6YEI - chains B and C of the 6 polymer chains in the assembly; structure by X-ray diffraction, 2.02 A resolution.

[Chain B (and C)]
Name: Glutamate dehydrogenase 1
From: Arabidopsis thaliana
Notes: EC 1.4.1.3; chain C of this document is another copy of the same molecule, construct and numbering; everything in this record applies to it too
UniProt: Q43314 (DHE1_ARATH); residue numbers follow UniProt; this construct covers 1-411
Sequence (414 residues; each row starts with the number of its first residue; numbers below 1 keep their minus sign (Ser-2 is residue -2)):
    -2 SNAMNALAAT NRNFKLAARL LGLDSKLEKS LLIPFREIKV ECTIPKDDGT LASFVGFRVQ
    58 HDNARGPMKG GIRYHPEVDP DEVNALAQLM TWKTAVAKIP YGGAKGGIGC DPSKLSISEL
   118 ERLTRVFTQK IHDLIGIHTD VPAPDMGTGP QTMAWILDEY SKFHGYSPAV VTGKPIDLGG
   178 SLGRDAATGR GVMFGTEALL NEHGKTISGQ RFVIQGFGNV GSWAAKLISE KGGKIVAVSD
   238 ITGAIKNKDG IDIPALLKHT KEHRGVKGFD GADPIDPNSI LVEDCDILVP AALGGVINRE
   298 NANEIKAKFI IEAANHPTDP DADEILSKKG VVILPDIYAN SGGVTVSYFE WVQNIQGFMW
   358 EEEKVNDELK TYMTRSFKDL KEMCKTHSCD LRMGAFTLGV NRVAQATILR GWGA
Not modelled in the structure: -2 to 5 (chain C: -2 to 3, 411)
Construct notes: expression tag (-2 to 0)
Bound ions: K+ site 1: Ser27, Ile30 (shared with 1 residue of chain A); K+ site 2: Glu38 (shared with 2 residues of chain A)
Small-molecule neighbours: NAD (nicotinamide-adenine-dinucleotide): Arg181, Thr185, Gln212, Gly213, Phe214, Gly215, Asn216, Val217, Gly218, Ser236, Asp237, Ile238, Ala288, Ala289, Leu290, Ala310, Ala311, Asn312, Asn337
Swiss-Prot annotation at these positions:
  - active site: Lys102
From the paper describing this entry:
  - binding site for NAD: Arg70, His72, Asp142, Met143, Gly144, Thr145, Thr185, Gln212, Gly213, Phe214, Gly215, Asn216, Val217, Gly218, Ser236, Asp237, Ile238, Ala288, Ala289, Leu290, Asn312, Asn337
  - specificity-determining residues: Gly213 to Gly218, Asp237, Ile238 (proposed by the authors, not directly observed)
  - specificity-determining residues: Ser236 to Ile238 (by similarity / conservation)
  - catalytic residues: Lys102, Asp142 (proposed by the authors, not directly observed)
  - binding site for (4S)-2-methyl-2,4-pentanediol: Phe54, Pro77

[Interface between chain B and chain C]
Contacting residue pairs (8; chain B residue first):
  Gln126(B) - Gln126(C)
  Gln126(B) - Glu156(C)
  Gln126(B) - Lys159(C)  hydrogen bond
  Lys159(B) - Gln126(C)  hydrogen bond
  Lys159(B) - His129(C)
  Lys159(B) - Phe160(C)
  Phe160(B) - Lys159(C)
  Phe160(B) - Phe160(C)  hydrophobic
Also at the interface, not in a pair above, chain B (5 interface residues in all): His129, Glu156

[In short]
The chain B/chain C interface involves 5 residues from each chain; the contacts include 2 hydrogen bonds. The
hydrogen-bonded pair is Gln126(B)-Lys159(C). Bound to chain B: NAD. From UniProt: active-site residue
Lys102(B) on chain B. From the paper: catalytic residues Lys102(B) and Asp142(B); a binding site for NAD at
Arg70(B), His72(B) and Asp142(B) among others.
Chain B and chain C are both Glutamate dehydrogenase 1 (Arabidopsis thaliana); the structure, Arabidopsis
thaliana glutamate dehydrogenase isoform 1 in complex with NAD, was determined by X-ray diffraction, deposited
together with 6YEH.
